PDB entry 5NIO | X-ray diffraction, 1.40 A resolution | chain A

== Chain A ==
Name: HTH-type transcriptional regulator EthR
Organism: Mycobacterium tuberculosis
UniProtKB: P9WMC1 (ETHR_MYCTU); residue numbers follow UniProt; this construct covers 1-216
Chain sequence (216 residues; each row starts with the number of its first residue):
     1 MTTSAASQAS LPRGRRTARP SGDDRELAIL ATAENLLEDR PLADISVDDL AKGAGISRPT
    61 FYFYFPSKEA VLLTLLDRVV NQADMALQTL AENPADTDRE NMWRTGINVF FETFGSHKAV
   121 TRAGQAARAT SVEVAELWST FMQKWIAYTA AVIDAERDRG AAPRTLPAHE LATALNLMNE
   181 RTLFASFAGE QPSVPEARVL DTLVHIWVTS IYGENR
Disordered / not traced: 1-21, 215-216
Ligand contacts: N-butyl-4-methyl-piperidine-1-carboxamide (8YH): L87, W103, G106, I107, F110, W138, M142, W145, Y148, T149, N176, N179, E180, L183, F184, W207
UniProt features mapped onto this chain:
  - DNA-binding region: S46 to F65 (H-T-H motif)
  - site (Inhibitor-binding): N176, N179
Reported in the primary citation:
  - binding site for N-butyl-4-methyl-piperidine-1-carboxamide: F110, W145, N176, N179

== Summary ==
Bound to chain A: N-butyl-4-methyl-piperidine-1-carboxamide. From the paper: a binding site for
N-butyl-4-methyl-piperidine-1-carboxamide at F110, W145 and N176 among others.
Chain A is HTH-type transcriptional regulator EthR (Mycobacterium tuberculosis); the structure, EthR complex,
was determined by X-ray diffraction together with 5NIM, 5NIZ and 5NJ0 from the same study.
